Entry 6TUI (electron microscopy, 10.47 A resolution (very low resolution: no residue pairs are listed; an interface is given only as per-side residue counts)); this record covers chains O4 and L4 of the 52 polymer chains in the assembly.

Chain O4 (and L4):
Name: Phage major capsid protein, HK97 family
Source organism: Rhodobacter capsulatus SB 1003
Notes: chain L4 of this document is another copy of the same molecule, construct and numbering; everything in this record applies to it too
UniProt: D5ATZ3 (D5ATZ3_RHOCB); residues 1-385 here correspond to UniProt positions 13-397 (UniProt number = residue number + 12)
Amino-acid sequence (385 residues; each row starts with the number of its first residue):
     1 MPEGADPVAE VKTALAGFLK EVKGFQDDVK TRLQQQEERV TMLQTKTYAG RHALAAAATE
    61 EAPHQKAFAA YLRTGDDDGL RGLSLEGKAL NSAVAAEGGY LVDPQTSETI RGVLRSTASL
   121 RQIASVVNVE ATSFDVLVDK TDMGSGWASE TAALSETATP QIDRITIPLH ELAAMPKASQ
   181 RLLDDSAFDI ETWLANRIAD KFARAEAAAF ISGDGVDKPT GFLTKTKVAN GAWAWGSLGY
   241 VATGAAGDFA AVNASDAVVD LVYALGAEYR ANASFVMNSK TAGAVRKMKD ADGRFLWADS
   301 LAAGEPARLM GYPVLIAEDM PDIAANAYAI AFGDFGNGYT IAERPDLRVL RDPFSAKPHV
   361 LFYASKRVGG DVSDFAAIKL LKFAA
Not modelled in the structure: 1-88 (chain L4: 1-88, 299-304)

Interface between chain O4 and chain L4:
At this resolution (10 A) residue pairs are not listed: 21 residues of chain O4 and 22 of chain L4 lie at the interface.

Overview:
The interface between chain O4 and chain L4 involves 21 residues on one side and 22 on the other.
Chain O4 and chain L4 are both Phage major capsid protein, HK97 family (Rhodobacter capsulatus SB 1003); the
structure, Virion of empty GTA particle, was determined by electron microscopy, deposited together with 6TB9,
6TBA, 6TE8, 6TE9, 6TEB, 6TEH and 3 further entries.
